7I9V - chains A and B; structure by X-ray diffraction, 2.35 A resolution.

[Chain A]
Molecule: Serine protease subunit NS2B
From: Zika virus
UniProtKB: Q32ZE1 (POLG_ZIKV); residues 46-89 here correspond to UniProt positions 1414-1457 (UniProt number = residue number + 1368)
Chain sequence (46 residues; row label = number of the first residue in the row):
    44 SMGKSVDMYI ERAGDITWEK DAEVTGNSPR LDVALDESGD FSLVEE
Unresolved in the structure: 44-49, 89
Differences from the reference sequence: expression tag (44-45)
Ligand contacts: A1B9G (6-chloro-N-(2,3,4,5-tetrahydro-1,4-benzoxazepin-7-yl)-1H-indazole-4-carboxamide): S81, G82, D83

[Chain B]
Molecule: Serine protease NS3
From: Zika virus
Notes: EC 3.4.21.91, 3.6.1.15, 3.6.4.13
UniProtKB: Q32ZE1 (POLG_ZIKV); residues 11-177 here correspond to UniProt positions 1509-1675 (UniProt number = residue number + 1498)
Chain sequence (168 residues; row label = number of the first residue in the row):
    10 MKEVKKGETT DGVYRVMTRR LLGSTQVGVG VMQEGVFHTM WHVTKGAALR SGEGRLDPYW
    70 GDVKQDLVSY CGPWKLDAAW DGLSEVQLLA VPPGERAKNI QTLPGIFKTK DGDIGAVALD
   130 YPAGTSGSPI LDKCGRVIGL YGNGVVIKNG SYVSAITQGK REEETPVE
Unresolved in the structure: 10-15, 172-177
Differences from the reference sequence: initiating methionine (10); conflict K107 (Arg1605 in Q32ZE1)
Ligand contacts: A1B9G (6-chloro-N-(2,3,4,5-tetrahydro-1,4-benzoxazepin-7-yl)-1H-indazole-4-carboxamide): H51, D75, Y130, P131, A132, T134, S135, Y150, G151, N152, Y161
Swiss-Prot annotation at these positions:
  - active site (Charge relay system): H51, D75, S135

[Interface between chain A and chain B]
Contacting residue pairs (95):
  D50(A) - T27(B)
  M51(A) - M26(B)
  M51(A) - V52(B)
  M51(A) - T53(B)
  M51(A) - L58(B)  hydrophobic
  M51(A) - R59(B)  hydrogen bond (backbone-backbone)
  Y52(A) - R24(B)
  Y52(A) - V25(B)
  Y52(A) - M26(B)  hydrogen bond (backbone-backbone)
  Y52(A) - R28(B)
  Y52(A) - S33(B)  hydrogen bond
  Y52(A) - R59(B)
  I53(A) - Y23(B)  hydrophobic
  I53(A) - R24(B)
  I53(A) - M41(B)  hydrophobic
  I53(A) - F46(B)  hydrophobic
  I53(A) - R59(B)  hydrogen bond (backbone-backbone)
  I53(A) - S60(B)
  I53(A) - L65(B)  hydrophobic
  E54(A) - Y23(B)
  E54(A) - R24(B)  hydrogen bond (backbone-backbone)
  R55(A) - E17(B)
  R55(A) - T19(B)
  R55(A) - D20(B)  hydrogen bond (side chain-backbone)
  R55(A) - G21(B)
  R55(A) - V22(B)
  R55(A) - Y23(B)
  A56(A) - V22(B)  hydrogen bond (backbone-backbone)
  A56(A) - Y23(B)
  A56(A) - R24(B)
  A56(A) - V100(B)  hydrophobic
  A56(A) - A106(B)
  G57(A) - G21(B)
  G57(A) - V22(B)  hydrogen bond (backbone-backbone)
  D58(A) - L98(B)
  I59(A) - G21(B)
  I59(A) - V22(B)
  I59(A) - V40(B)  hydrophobic
  I59(A) - L98(B)  hydrophobic
  I59(A) - L140(B)  hydrophobic
  I59(A) - G144(B)
  I59(A) - V146(B)  hydrophobic
  T60(A) - N108(B)  hydrogen bond (backbone-side chain)
  T60(A) - L140(B)
  W61(A) - E94(B)
  W61(A) - V95(B)
  W61(A) - Q96(B)
  W61(A) - Q110(B)
  W61(A) - L140(B)
  W61(A) - D141(B)
  W61(A) - K142(B)
  E62(A) - Q96(B)  hydrogen bond (backbone-side chain)
  E62(A) - N108(B)
  A65(A) - Q96(B)
  A65(A) - N108(B)
  E66(A) - I109(B)
  E66(A) - Q110(B)  hydrogen bond (backbone-backbone)
  V67(A) - E94(B)
  V67(A) - Q110(B)
  T68(A) - I109(B)
  T68(A) - Q110(B)  hydrogen bond (backbone-backbone)
  T68(A) - T111(B)  hydrogen bond (backbone-side chain)
  T68(A) - L128(B)
  G69(A) - T111(B)  hydrogen bond (backbone-side chain)
  N70(A) - L112(B)
  N70(A) - A127(B)
  S71(A) - L112(B)  hydrogen bond (side chain-backbone)
  S71(A) - P113(B)
  S71(A) - G114(B)
  P72(A) - G114(B)
  P72(A) - I115(B)  hydrogen bond (backbone-backbone)
  P72(A) - A127(B)
  R73(A) - I115(B)
  R73(A) - K117(B)
  L74(A) - I115(B)  hydrogen bond (backbone-backbone)
  L74(A) - F116(B)
  L74(A) - K117(B)  hydrogen bond (backbone-backbone)
  D75(A) - K117(B)
  V76(A) - F116(B)  hydrophobic
  V76(A) - K117(B)  hydrogen bond (backbone-backbone)
  V76(A) - T118(B)
  L78(A) - K73(B)
  D79(A) - K73(B)
  E80(A) - K73(B)
  S81(A) - V72(B)
  G82(A) - V72(B)
  G82(A) - K73(B)
  G82(A) - N152(B)  hydrogen bond (backbone-side chain)
  F84(A) - N152(B)
  F84(A) - G153(B)
  F84(A) - V154(B)
  F84(A) - A164(B)  hydrophobic
  S85(A) - V154(B)
  L86(A) - V154(B)  hydrophobic
  L86(A) - V155(B)
Interface residues without a listed pair, chain B (60 interface residues in all): R29, V36, A57, K107, I123, P138, I156, V162

[In short]
33 residues of chain A and 60 residues of chain B are in contact, with 20 hydrogen bonds. Polar pairs include
Y52(A)-S33(B), R55(A)-D20(B) and T60(A)-N108(B). Compound A1B9G is bound between chain A and chain B. From
UniProt: 3 active-site residues on chain B.
Chain A is Serine protease subunit NS2B and chain B is Serine protease NS3, both from Zika virus; the
structure, Group deposition of ZIKV NS2B-NS3 protease in complex with inhibitors from ASAP Discovery
Consortium -- Crystal ..., was determined by X-ray diffraction.
